Entry 3LSA (X-ray diffraction, 1.79 A resolution); this record covers chain A.

# Chain A
Name: Padron0.9
Amino-acid sequence (235 residues; row label = number of the first residue in the row; note: 2 numbers in that range are skipped by the numbering (no residue carries them; nothing is unmodelled there); numbers below 1 keep their minus sign (Met-12 is residue -12)):
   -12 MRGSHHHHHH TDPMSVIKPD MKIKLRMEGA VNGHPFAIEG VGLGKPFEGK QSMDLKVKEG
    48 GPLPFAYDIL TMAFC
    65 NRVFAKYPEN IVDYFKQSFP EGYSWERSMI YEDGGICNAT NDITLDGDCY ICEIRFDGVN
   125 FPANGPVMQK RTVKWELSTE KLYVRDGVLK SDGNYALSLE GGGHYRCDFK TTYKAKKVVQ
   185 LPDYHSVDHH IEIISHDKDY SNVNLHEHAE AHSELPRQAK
Unresolved in the structure: -12 to 1, 218-224
Modified positions: Cys62 ([(4Z)-2-[(1R)-1-amino-2-mercaptoethyl]-4-(4-hydroxybenzylidene)-5-oxo-4,5-dihydro-1H-imidazol-1-yl]acetic acid; GYC)
Glycans and other covalent adducts: covalent link Cys62-Asn65
Ligand contacts: spermidine (SPD): Ile94, Tyr95, Glu96, Arg170, Cys171, Asp172
What the authors report for this chain:
  - conformationally variable residues: Ser142

# Overview
Chain A binds spermidine. From the paper: conformational variability at Ser142.
Chain A is Padron0.9; the structure, Padron0.9-OFF (non-fluorescent state), was determined by X-ray
diffraction, deposited together with 3LS3.
